PDB entry 6RDV | electron microscopy, 3.10 A resolution | chains Q and R of the 20 polymer chains in the assembly

[Chain Q]
Name: epsilon: Polytomella F-ATP synthase epsilon subunit
Source organism: Polytomella sp. Pringsheim 198.80
Amino-acid sequence (74 residues; row label = number of the first residue in the row):
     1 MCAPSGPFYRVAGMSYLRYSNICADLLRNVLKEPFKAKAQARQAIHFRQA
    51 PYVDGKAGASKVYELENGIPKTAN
Disordered / not traced: 1-2

[Chain R]
Name: Mitochondrial ATP synthase subunit delta
Source organism: Polytomella sp. Pringsheim 198.80
UniProtKB: D7P7X6 (D7P7X6_9CHLO); numbering as in UniProt (aligned over 1-199)
Amino-acid sequence (199 residues; each row starts with the number of its first residue):
     1 MFGLKRAVTVGRRFISTSAARMEAAAPAGPKEFTEVWNKKAPSTLIVPEF
    51 PSNYTAVKAVGEGQVHGDAFPVNFYTPHSILSQAQKDTVVLPGVDGYFGV
   101 KASHVPTIAQLKPGVVELHSGAESEKFFVSGGFAFVHPNGVTDICVLEAA
   151 TLDQVDPAAVKSALAAASAAQPTDEFEQAANRAAIELYSALESAVEAKA
Disordered / not traced: 1-22

[How chain Q and chain R interact]
Pairs across the interface - 41 pairs, chain Q then chain R:
  Phe-8(Q) / Ala-179(R)
  Phe-8(Q) / Arg-182(R)
  Tyr-9(Q) / Gln-110(R)  hydrogen bond
  Ala-12(Q) / Glu-175(R)
  Ala-12(Q) / Phe-176(R)
  Met-14(Q) / Phe-176(R)  hydrophobic
  Tyr-16(Q) / Gly-132(R)
  Tyr-16(Q) / Phe-133(R)
  Arg-18(Q) / Phe-176(R)
  Tyr-19(Q) / Ala-183(R)  hydrophobic
  Ser-20(Q) / Ser-130(R)
  Ser-20(Q) / Gly-131(R)
  Ser-20(Q) / Leu-147(R)
  Asn-21(Q) / Leu-147(R)
  Cys-23(Q) / Ser-130(R)
  Cys-23(Q) / Ala-183(R)  hydrophobic
  Cys-23(Q) / Leu-187(R)
  Ala-24(Q) / Ser-130(R)
  Ala-24(Q) / Glu-148(R)
  Leu-26(Q) / Ala-184(R)  hydrophobic
  Leu-26(Q) / Leu-187(R)  hydrophobic
  Leu-26(Q) / Tyr-188(R)  hydrogen bond (backbone-side chain)
  Leu-27(Q) / Phe-128(R)
  Leu-27(Q) / Glu-148(R)
  Leu-27(Q) / Ala-150(R)
  Arg-28(Q) / Glu-148(R)  salt bridge
  Val-30(Q) / Val-155(R)
  Val-30(Q) / Asp-156(R)
  Val-30(Q) / Val-160(R)  hydrophobic
  Val-30(Q) / Tyr-188(R)
  Leu-31(Q) / Ala-150(R)  hydrophobic
  Leu-31(Q) / Gln-154(R)
  Leu-31(Q) / Asp-156(R)
  Lys-32(Q) / Gln-154(R)
  Phe-35(Q) / Gln-154(R)
  Arg-42(Q) / His-78(R)  hydrogen bond
  Arg-42(Q) / Glu-148(R)
  Lys-71(Q) / Phe-176(R)
  Lys-71(Q) / Glu-177(R)
  Thr-72(Q) / Phe-176(R)
  Ala-73(Q) / Phe-176(R)  hydrophobic
Interface residues without a listed pair, chain Q (23 interface residues in all): Asn-74
Interface residues without a listed pair, chain R (29 interface residues in all): Pro-113, Val-129, Ala-149, Ala-159, Asp-174, Leu-191

[In short]
23 residues of chain Q face 29 of chain R across their interface, with 3 hydrogen bonds and 1 salt bridge.
Polar contacts include Arg-28(Q)/Glu-148(R), Tyr-9(Q)/Gln-110(R) and Leu-26(Q)/Tyr-188(R).
Chain Q is epsilon: Polytomella F-ATP synthase epsilon subunit and chain R is Mitochondrial ATP synthase
subunit delta, both from Polytomella sp. Pringsheim 198.80; the structure, Cryo-EM structure of Polytomella
F-ATP synthase, Rotary substate 1E, focussed refinement of F1 head and rotor, was determined by electron
microscopy (same publication as 6RD4, 6RD5, 6RD6, 6RD7, 6RD8, 6RD9 and 46 further entries).
